Entry 8WM3 (electron microscopy, 3.34 A resolution); this record covers chains A and B of the 4 polymer chains in the assembly.

Chain A:
Protein: Sodium- and chloride-dependent transporter XTRP3
Organism: Homo sapiens
Reference sequence: Q9NP91 (S6A20_HUMAN); numbering as in UniProt (aligned over 1-592)
Sequence (611 residues; each row starts with the number of its first residue; numbers below 1 keep their minus sign (Asp-18 is residue -18)):
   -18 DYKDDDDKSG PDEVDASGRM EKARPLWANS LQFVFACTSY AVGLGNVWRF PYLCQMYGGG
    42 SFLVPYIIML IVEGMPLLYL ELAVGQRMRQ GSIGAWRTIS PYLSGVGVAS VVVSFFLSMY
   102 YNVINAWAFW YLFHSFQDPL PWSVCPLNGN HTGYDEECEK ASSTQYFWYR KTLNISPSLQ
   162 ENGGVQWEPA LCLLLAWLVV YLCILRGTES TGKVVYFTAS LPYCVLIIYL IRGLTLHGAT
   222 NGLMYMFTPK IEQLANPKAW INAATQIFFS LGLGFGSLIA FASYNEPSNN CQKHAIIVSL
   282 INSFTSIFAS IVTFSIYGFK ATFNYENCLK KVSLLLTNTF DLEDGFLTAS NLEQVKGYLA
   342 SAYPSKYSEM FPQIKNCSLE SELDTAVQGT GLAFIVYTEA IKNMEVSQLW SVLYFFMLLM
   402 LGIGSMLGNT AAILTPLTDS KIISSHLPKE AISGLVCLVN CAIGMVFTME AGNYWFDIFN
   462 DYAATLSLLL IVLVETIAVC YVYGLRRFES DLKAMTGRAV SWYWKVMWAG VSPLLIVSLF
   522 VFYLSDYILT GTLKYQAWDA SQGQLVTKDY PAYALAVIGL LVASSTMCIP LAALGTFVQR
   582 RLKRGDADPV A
Unresolved in the structure: -18 to 11, 584-592
Differences from the reference sequence: expression tag (-18 to 0); conflict Thr19 (Ile in Q9NP91)
Swiss-Prot annotation at these positions:
  - glycosylation (N-linked (GlcNAc...) asparagine): Asn131, Asn357
  - natural variant: Thr199 (T199M: Common variant that contributes to hyperglycinuria and iminoglycinuria in patients carrying variants in SLC36A2, SLC6A19 or SLC6A18)
Disulfide bonds: Cys126-Cys139, Cys309-Cys358
Covalent attachments: N-acetylglucosamine (NAG) linked to Asn131, Asn357
Small-molecule neighbours: Tiagabine (TGI): Tyr21, Ala22, Gly24, Leu25, Gly26, Tyr102, Phe250, Ser251, Leu252, Phe256, Ser258, Phe262, Val279, Ser406, Gly409, Asn410
From the paper describing this entry:
  - binding site for Tiagabine: Tyr21, Ala22, Leu25, Gly26, Tyr102, Phe250, Leu252, Phe256, Ser258, Phe262, Val279, Ser406
  - conformationally variable residues (order/disorder transition): Tyr21
  - post-translational modification sites: Asn131

Chain B:
Protein: Angiotensin-converting enzyme 2
Organism: Homo sapiens
Notes: EC 3.4.17.23, 3.4.17.-
Reference sequence: Q9BYF1 (ACE2_HUMAN); numbering as in UniProt (aligned over 1-805)
Sequence (817 residues; each row starts with the number of its first residue):
     1 MSSSSWLLLS LVAVTAAQSS IEEQAKTFLD KFNHEAEDLF YQSSLASWNY NTNITEENVQ
    61 NMNNAGDKWS AFLKEQSTLA QMYPLQEIQN LTVKLQLQAL QQNGSSVLSE DKSKRLNTIL
   121 NTMSTIYSTG KVCNPDNPQE CLLLEPGLNE IMANSLDYNE RLWAWESWRS EVGKQLRPLY
   181 EEYVVLKNEM ARANHYEDYG DYWRGDYEVN GVDGYDYSRG QLIEDVEHTF EEIKPLYEHL
   241 HAYVRAKLMN AYPSYISPIG CLPAHLLGDM WGRFWTNLYS LTVPFGQKPN IDVTDAMVDQ
   301 AWDAQRIFKE AEKFFVSVGL PNMTQGFWEN SMLTDPGNVQ KAVCHPTAWD LGKGDFRILM
   361 CTKVTMDDFL TAHHEMGHIQ YDMAYAAQPF LLRNGANEGF HEAVGEIMSL SAATPKHLKS
   421 IGLLSPDFQE DNETEINFLL KQALTIVGTL PFTYMLEKWR WMVFKGEIPK DQWMKKWWEM
   481 KREIVGVVEP VPHDETYCDP ASLFHVSNDY SFIRYYTRTL YQFQFQEALC QAAKHEGPLH
   541 KCDISNSTEA GQKLFNMLRL GKSEPWTLAL ENVVGAKNMN VRPLLNYFEP LFTWLKDQNK
   601 NSFVGWSTDW SPYADQSIKV RISLKSALGD KAYEWNDNEM YLFRSSVAYA MRQYFLKVKN
   661 QMILFGEEDV RVANLKPRIS FNFFVTAPKN VSDIIPRTEV EKAIRMSRSR INDAFRLNDN
   721 SLEFLGIQPT LGPPNQPPVS IWLIVFGVVM GVIVVGIVIL IFTGIRDRKK KNKARSGENP
   781 YASIDISKGE NNPGFQNTDD VQTSFLEHHH HHHHHHH
Unresolved in the structure: 1-19, 769-817
Differences from the reference sequence: conflict Ser20 (Thr in Q9BYF1); expression tag (806-817)
Swiss-Prot annotation at these positions:
  - region: Asp30 to Tyr41 (Interaction with SARS-CoV spike glycoprotein), Met82 to Pro84 (Interaction with SARS-CoV spike glycoprotein), Lys353 to Arg357 (Interaction with SARS-CoV spike glycoprotein), Arg652 to Lys659 (Essential for cleavage by ADAM17), Arg697 to Arg716 (Essential for cleavage by TMPRSS11D and TMPRSS2)
  - motif: Glu778 to Ile786 (LIR), Tyr781 to Asp785 (SH2-binding), Tyr781 to Ile784 (Endocytic sorting signal), Asn792 to Phe795 (PTB), Thr803 to Phe805 (PDZ-binding)
  - active site: Glu375 (Proton acceptor), His505 (Proton donor)
  - binding site (chloride): Arg169, Trp477, Lys481
  - binding site (substrate): Arg273, His345, Pro346, Tyr515
  - binding site (Zn(2+)): His374, His378, Glu402
  - modified residue: Tyr781 (Phosphotyrosine), Ser783 (Phosphoserine)
  - glycosylation (N-linked (GlcNAc...) asparagine): Asn53, Asn90, Asn103, Asn322, Asn432, Asn546, Asn690
  - cross-link: Lys788 (Glycyl lysine isopeptide (Lys-Gly) (interchain with G-Cter in ubiquitin))
  - mutagenesis: Ser19 (S19P: Increases slightly the interaction with RBD domain of SARS-CoV-2 spike protein), Gln24 to Lys26 (Slightly inhibits interaction with SARS-CoV spike glycoprotein), Gln24 (Q24T: Increases slightly the interaction with RBD domain of SARS-CoV-2 spike protein), Ala25 (A25V: Increases slightly the interaction with RBD domain of SARS-CoV-2 spike protein), Thr27 (T27Y: Increases slightly the interaction with RBD domain of SARS-CoV-2 spike protein. In sACE2.v2.2; increases interaction with RBD domain of SARS-CoV-2 spike protein ...), Leu29 (L29F: Increases slightly the interaction with RBD domain of SARS-CoV-2 spike protein), Lys31 (K31D: Abolishes interaction with SARS-CoV spike glycoprotein; K31Y: Increases slightly the interaction with RBD domain of SARS-CoV-2 spike protein), Asn33 (N33D: Increases slightly the interaction with RBD domain of SARS-CoV-2 spike protein), His34 (H34A: Increases slightly the interaction with RBD domain of SARS-CoV-2 spike protein), Glu37 (E37A: No effect on interaction with SARS-CoV spike glycoprotein), Asp38 (D38A: No effect on interaction with SARS-CoV spike glycoprotein), Leu39 (L39R: Increases slightly the interaction with RBD domain of SARS-CoV-2 spike protein), 50 further mutagenesis entries in UniProt
Disulfide bonds: Cys133-Cys141, Cys344-Cys361, Cys530-Cys542
Covalent attachments: N-acetylglucosamine (NAG) linked to Asn90, Asn103, Asn322, Asn432, Asn546, Asn690

Interface between chain A and chain B:
Pairs across the interface - 25 pairs, chain A then chain B:
  Phe114(A) with Trp742(B); Val745(B), hydrophobic
  His115(A) with Trp742(B)
  Phe117(A) with Val745(B), hydrophobic
  Gln118(A) with Ile741(B)
  Asp119(A) with Gln736(B)
  Leu128(A) with Pro734(B)
  His132(A) with Thr730(B), hydrogen bond (backbone-side chain)
  Thr133(A) with Thr730(B), hydrogen bond (backbone-side chain)
  Trp168(A) with Trp742(B), hydrophobic
  Leu172(A) with Phe746(B), hydrophobic
  Leu176(A) with Phe746(B), hydrophobic
  Val180(A) with Ile753(B), hydrophobic
  Leu183(A) with Ile753(B), hydrophobic
  Leu186(A) with Ile757(B), hydrophobic
  Thr318(A) with Arg678(B)
  Asn319(A) with Arg621(B); Arg678(B), hydrogen bond
  Asp322(A) with Lys676(B); Arg678(B)
  Leu323(A) with Arg678(B)
  Glu324(A) with Pro677(B)
  Asp325(A) with Ile622(B); Ser623(B), hydrogen bond; Arg678(B), salt bridge
Other interface residues (no listed pair), chain A (25 interface residues in all): Pro120, Glu169, Leu179, Tyr182, Gly326
Other interface residues (no listed pair), chain B (22 interface residues in all): Lys625, Ile679, Ser680, Pro729, Gly732, Val749, Leu760

Overview:
25 residues of chain A and 22 residues of chain B are in contact, with 4 hydrogen bonds and 1 salt bridge.
Polar contacts include Asp325(A)-Arg678(B), His132(A)-Thr730(B) and Thr133(A)-Thr730(B). Chain A binds
Tiagabine. From the paper: a binding site for Tiagabine at Tyr21(A), Ala22(A) and Leu25(A) among others; a
modification site at Asn131(A).
Chain A is Sodium- and chloride-dependent transporter XTRP3 and chain B is Angiotensin-converting enzyme 2,
both from Homo sapiens; the structure, Cryo-EM structure of ACE2-SIT1 complex with tiagabine, was determined
by electron microscopy.
